PDB entry 8VES | electron microscopy, 3.22 A resolution | chains B and H of the 7 polymer chains in the assembly

Chain B:
Molecule: Endoribonuclease YicC
Organism: Escherichia coli
Notes: EC 3.1.26.-
UniProtKB: P23839 (YICC_ECOLI); residue numbers follow UniProt; this construct covers 1-287
Sequence (289 residues; row label = number of the first residue in the row; numbers below 1 keep their minus sign (Gly-1 is residue -1)):
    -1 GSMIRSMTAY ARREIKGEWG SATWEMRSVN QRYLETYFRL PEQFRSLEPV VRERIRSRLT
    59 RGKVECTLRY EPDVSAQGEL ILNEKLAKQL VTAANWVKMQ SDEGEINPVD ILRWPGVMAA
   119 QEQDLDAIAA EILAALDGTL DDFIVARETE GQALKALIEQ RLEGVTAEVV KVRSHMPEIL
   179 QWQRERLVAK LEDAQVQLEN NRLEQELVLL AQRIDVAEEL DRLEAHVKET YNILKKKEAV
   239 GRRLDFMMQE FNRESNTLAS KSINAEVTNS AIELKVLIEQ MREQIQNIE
Unresolved in the structure: -1 to 0
Sequence notes: expression tag (-1 to 0)

Chain H:
Molecule: 26-nt RNA strand
Sequence (26 nucleotides; row label = number of the first residue in the row):
     1 GGCAGAAGAA UGCUGUAAAA CAGAGA
Unresolved in the structure: 8-10, 23-26

Interface between chain B and chain H:
Pairs across the interface (12):
  Asn28(B) - A19(H)  base contact
  Arg30(B) - A18(H)  salt bridge to the phosphate
  Arg30(B) - A19(H)  sugar contact
  Arg59(B) - A19(H)  base contact
  Arg240(B) - A19(H)  hydrogen bond to the base
  Gln247(B) - U16(H)  sugar contact
  Gln247(B) - A17(H)  phosphate contact
  Arg251(B) - G15(H)  sugar contact
  Asn254(B) - U14(H)  hydrogen bond to the sugar
  Ser258(B) - A6(H)  sugar contact
  Arg280(B) - U16(H)  salt bridge to the phosphate
  Gln284(B) - A19(H)  hydrogen bond to the base
Other interface residues (no listed pair), chain B (12 interface residues in all): Met5, Gln29

Summary:
The interface between chain B and chain H involves 12 residues on one side and 7 on the other, with 3 hydrogen
bonds and 2 salt bridges. Among the polar pairs are Arg240(B)-A19(H), Gln284(B)-A19(H) and Asn254(B)-U14(H).
Chain B is Endoribonuclease YicC (Escherichia coli) and chain H is a 26-nt RNA strand; the structure,
Structure of YicC endoribonuclease bound to an RNA substrate, was determined by electron microscopy, deposited
together with 8VER.
